Entry 3UIL (X-ray diffraction, 2.20 A resolution); this record covers chains A and C of the 4 polymer chains in the assembly.

[Chain A (and C)]
Molecule: Peptidoglycan recognition protein 1
From: Camelus dromedarius
Notes: chain C of this document is another copy of the same molecule, construct and numbering; everything in this record applies to it too
UniProt: Q9GK12 (PGRP1_CAMDR); residues 1-171 here correspond to UniProt positions 23-193 (UniProt number = residue number + 22)
Amino-acid sequence (171 residues; numbered 1 to 171; the number before each row is that of its first residue):
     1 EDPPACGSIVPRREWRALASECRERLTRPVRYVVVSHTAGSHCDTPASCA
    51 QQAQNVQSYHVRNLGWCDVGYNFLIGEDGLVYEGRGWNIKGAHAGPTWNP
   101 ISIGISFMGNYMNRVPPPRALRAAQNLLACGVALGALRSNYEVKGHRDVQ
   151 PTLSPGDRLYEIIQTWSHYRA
Disulfides: Cys6-Cys130, Cys22-Cys67, Cys43-Cys49

[How chain A and chain C interact]
Contacting residue pairs - 12 pairs, chain A then chain C:
  Arg31(A) with Glu21(C), salt bridge; Gly65(C), hydrogen bond (side chain-backbone); Trp66(C), hydrogen bond (side chain-backbone); Cys67(C)
  Tyr32(A) with Glu21(C), hydrogen bond (side chain-backbone)
  Thr97(A) with Arg23(C)
  Trp98(A) with Arg23(C)
  Ile101(A) with Arg23(C)
  Arg138(A) with Gly65(C)
  Asn140(A) with Leu64(C); Gly65(C), hydrogen bond (side chain-backbone)
  Ala171(A) with Glu24(C)
Other interface residues (no listed pair), chain C (9 interface residues in all): Cys22, Val61

[Overview]
8 residues of chain A and 9 residues of chain C are in contact; the contacts include 4 hydrogen bonds and 1
salt bridge. Polar pairs include Arg31(A)-Glu21(C), Arg31(A)-Gly65(C) and Arg31(A)-Trp66(C).
Chain A and chain C are both Peptidoglycan recognition protein 1 (Camelus dromedarius); the structure, Crystal
Structure of the complex of PGRP-S with lauric acid at 2.2 A resolution, was determined by X-ray diffraction,
deposited together with 4FNN, 3UMQ, 3USX and 3T2V.
